8Q36 - chains GGG and III of the 11 polymer chains in the assembly; structure by X-ray diffraction, 2.60 A resolution.

# Chain GGG
Molecule: Histone H2A type 1-B/E
Organism: Homo sapiens
Reference sequence: P04908 (H2A1B_HUMAN); residues 13-119 here correspond to UniProt positions 14-120 (UniProt number = residue number + 1)
Sequence (107 residues; each row starts with the number of its first residue):
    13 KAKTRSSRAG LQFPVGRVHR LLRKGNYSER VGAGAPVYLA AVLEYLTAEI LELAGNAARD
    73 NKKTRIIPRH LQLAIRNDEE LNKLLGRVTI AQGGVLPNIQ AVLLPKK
Curated features (UniProtKB/Swiss-Prot):
  - modified residue: Lys13 (N6-(beta-hydroxybutyryl)lysine), Lys36 (N6-(2-hydroxyisobutyryl)lysine), Lys74 (N6-(2-hydroxyisobutyryl)lysine), Lys75 (N6-(2-hydroxyisobutyryl)lysine), Lys95 (N6-(2-hydroxyisobutyryl)lysine), Gln104 (N5-methylglutamine), Lys118 (N6-(2-hydroxyisobutyryl)lysine), Lys119 (N6-crotonyllysine)
  - cross-link (Glycyl lysine isopeptide (Lys-Gly)): Lys13 (interchain with G-Cter in ubiquitin), Lys15 (interchain with G-Cter in ubiquitin), Lys119 (interchain with G-Cter in ubiquitin)

# Chain III
Molecule: 145-nt DNA strand
Organism: Homo sapiens
Sequence (145 nucleotides; numbered -72 to 72; the number before each row is that of its first residue; numbers below 1 keep their minus sign (DA-72 is residue -72)):
   -72 ATCAATATCC ACCTGCAGAT ACTACCAAAA GTGTATTTGG AAACTGCTCC ATCAAAAGGC
   -12 ATGTTCAGCT GAATCAGCTG AACATGCCTT TTGATGGAGC AGTTTCCAAA TACACTTTTG
    48 GTAGTATCTG CAGGTGGATA TTGAT

# Interface between chain GGG and chain III
Residue-residue contacts (16):
  Thr16(GGG) - DG47(III)  sugar contact
  Arg29(GGG) - DG48(III)  hydrogen bond to the phosphate
  Arg29(GGG) - DT49(III)  salt bridge to the phosphate
  Arg35(GGG) - DA39(III)  salt bridge to the phosphate
  Arg42(GGG) - DT38(III)  hydrogen bond to the sugar
  Arg42(GGG) - DA39(III)  phosphate contact
  Val43(GGG) - DT38(III)  sugar contact
  Val43(GGG) - DA39(III)  hydrogen bond to the phosphate
  Gly44(GGG) - DT38(III)  phosphate contact
  Ala45(GGG) - DT38(III)  hydrogen bond to the phosphate
  Lys75(GGG) - DC58(III)  phosphate contact
  Lys75(GGG) - DA59(III)  salt bridge to the phosphate
  Thr76(GGG) - DG57(III)  hydrogen bond to the phosphate
  Thr76(GGG) - DC58(III)  hydrogen bond to the phosphate
  Arg77(GGG) - DG57(III)  hydrogen bond to the sugar
  Arg77(GGG) - DC58(III)  hydrogen bond to the phosphate
Other interface residues (no listed pair), chain GGG (16 interface residues in all): Lys13, Ala14, Pro26, His31, Glu41, Lys74
Other interface residues (no listed pair), chain III (11 interface residues in all): DA37, DT45, DT46

# In short
Chain GGG and chain III form an interface of 16 and 11 residues respectively; the contacts include 8 hydrogen
bonds and 3 salt bridges. Polar contacts include Arg42(GGG)-DT38(III), Arg77(GGG)-DG57(III) and
Arg29(GGG)-DG48(III).
Chain GGG is Histone H2A type 1-B/E and chain III is a 145-nt DNA strand, both from Homo sapiens; the
structure, Structure of Nucleosome Core with a Bound Metallopeptide Conjugate (Foamy Virus GAG Peptide-Au[I]
Compound), was determined by X-ray diffraction (same publication as 8Q3E, 8Q3M and 8Q3X).
